Entry 9H63 (electron microscopy, 2.88 A resolution); this record covers chain A.

# Chain A
Name: Auxin transporter-like protein 3
Source organism: Arabidopsis thaliana
Reference sequence: Q9CA25 (LAX3_ARATH); residues 44-470 here = UniProt positions 44-470
Amino-acid sequence (435 residues; row label = number of the first residue in the row):
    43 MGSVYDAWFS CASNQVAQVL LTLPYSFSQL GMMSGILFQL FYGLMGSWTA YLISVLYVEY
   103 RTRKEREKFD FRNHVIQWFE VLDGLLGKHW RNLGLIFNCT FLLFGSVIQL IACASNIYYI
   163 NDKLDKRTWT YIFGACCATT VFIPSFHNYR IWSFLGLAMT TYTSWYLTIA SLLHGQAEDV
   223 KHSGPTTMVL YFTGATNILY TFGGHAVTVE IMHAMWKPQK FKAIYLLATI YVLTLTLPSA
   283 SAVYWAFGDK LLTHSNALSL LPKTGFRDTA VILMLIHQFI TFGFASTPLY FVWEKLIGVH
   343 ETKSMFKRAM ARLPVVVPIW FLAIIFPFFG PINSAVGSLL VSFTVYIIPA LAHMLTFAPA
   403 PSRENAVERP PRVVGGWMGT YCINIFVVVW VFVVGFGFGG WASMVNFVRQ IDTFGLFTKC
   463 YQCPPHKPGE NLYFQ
Not modelled in the structure: 43, 344-346, 467-477
Construct notes: initiating methionine (43); expression tag (471-477)
Disulfide bonds: Cys462-Cys465
Ligand contacts: 2-naphthalen-2-yloxyethanoic acid (A1ISN): Asn56, Gln57, Val58, Ala59, Gln60, Val61, Phe143, Leu144, Ile150, Gln151, Tyr242, His247, Val249, Thr323, Phe326, Ala327
What the authors report for this chain:
  - binding site for 2-naphthalen-2-yloxyethanoic acid: Gln151, Tyr242, His247
  - conformationally variable residues (side-chain flip): Arg192

# Summary
Ligands of chain A: 2-naphthalen-2-yloxyethanoic acid. The paper reports a binding site for
2-naphthalen-2-yloxyethanoic acid at Gln151, Tyr242 and His247; conformational variability at Arg192.
Chain A is Auxin transporter-like protein 3 (Arabidopsis thaliana); the structure, Auxin transporter-like
protein 3 (LAX3) in the fully occluded state in complex with 2-naphthoxyacetic acid (2-NOA), was determined by
electron microscopy (same publication as 9H61, 9H62 and 9QQM).
